3HAY - chains A and B of the 6 polymer chains in the assembly; structure by X-ray diffraction, 4.99 A resolution (low resolution: residue-level contacts below are approximate; hydrogen-bond / salt-bridge calls are withheld).

== Chain A ==
Protein: Probable tRNA pseudouridine synthase B
Source organism: Pyrococcus furiosus
Notes: EC 5.4.99.-
UniProtKB: Q7LWY0 (TRUB_PYRFU); residues 4-343 here correspond to UniProt positions 1-340 (UniProt number = residue number - 3)
Chain sequence (346 residues; row label = number of the first residue in the row):
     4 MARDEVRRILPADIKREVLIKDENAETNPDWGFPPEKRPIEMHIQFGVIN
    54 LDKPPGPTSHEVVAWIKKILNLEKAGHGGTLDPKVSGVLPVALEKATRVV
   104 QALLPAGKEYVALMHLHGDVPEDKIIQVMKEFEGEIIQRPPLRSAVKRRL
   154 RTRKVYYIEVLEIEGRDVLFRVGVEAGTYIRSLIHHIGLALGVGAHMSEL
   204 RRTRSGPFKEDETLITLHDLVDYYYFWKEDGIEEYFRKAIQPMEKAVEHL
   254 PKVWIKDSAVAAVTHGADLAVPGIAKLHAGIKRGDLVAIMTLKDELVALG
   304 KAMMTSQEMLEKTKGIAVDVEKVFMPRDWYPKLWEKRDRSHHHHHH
Unresolved in the structure: 4-10, 338-349
Sequence notes: expression tag (344-349)
Curated features (UniProtKB/Swiss-Prot):
  - active site: Asp85 (Nucleophile)
From the paper describing this entry:
  - mutagenesis - R142Q, R152Q: unchanged catalytic activity with the 14-nt RNA strand
  - mutagenesis - R154Q: abolished catalytic activity with the 14-nt RNA strand
  - mutagenesis - Q141N, L145G, R151Q, L153G, R156Q: decreased catalytic activity with the 14-nt RNA strand

== Chain B ==
Protein: Small nucleolar rnp gar1-like protein
Source organism: Pyrococcus furiosus
UniProtKB: Q8U029 (Q8U029_PYRFU); residues -6 to 97 here correspond to UniProt positions 1-104 (UniProt number = residue number + 7)
Chain sequence (104 residues; each row starts with the number of its first residue; numbers below 1 keep their minus sign (Met-6 is residue -6)):
    -6 MEKQGEKMKRLGKVLHYAKQGFLIVRTNWVPSLNDRVVDKRLQFVGIVKD
    44 VFGPVKMPYVAIKPKVSNPEIYVGEVLYVDERKRKESPKKNKEKRMKKKK
    94 RLNR
Unresolved in the structure: -6 to 0, 75-97
From the paper describing this entry:
  - mutagenesis - F15A, K56A: unchanged catalytic activity with the 14-nt RNA strand
  - mutagenesis - L26A, L26G, V44D: decreased catalytic activity with the 14-nt RNA strand

== Interface between chain A and chain B ==
Residue-residue contacts (23):
  Glu134(A) - Arg19(B)
  Glu134(A) - Pro47(B)
  Glu134(A) - Tyr52(B)
  Phe135(A) - Gly46(B)
  Glu138(A) - Gly46(B)
  Glu138(A) - Pro47(B)
  Glu138(A) - Val48(B)
  Ile139(A) - Gly46(B)
  Ile140(A) - Val44(B)
  Ile140(A) - Phe45(B)
  Ile140(A) - Gly46(B)
  Arg142(A) - Leu26(B)
  His188(A) - Gln13(B)
  His189(A) - Phe45(B)
  Leu192(A) - His9(B)
  Leu192(A) - Ala11(B)
  Leu192(A) - Gln13(B)
  Leu192(A) - Ile17(B)
  Leu192(A) - Phe45(B)
  Ala193(A) - Tyr52(B)
  Leu194(A) - His9(B)
  Gly195(A) - His9(B)
  Gly195(A) - Ala11(B)
Interface residues without a listed pair, chain A (13 interface residues in all): Val131
Interface residues without a listed pair, chain B (13 interface residues in all): Asp43

== In short ==
Chain A and chain B each contribute 13 residues to their interface. The paper reports that Q141N, L145G and
R151Q of chain A, among others, reduce catalytic activity with the 14-nt RNA strand; L26A, L26G and V44D of
chain B reduce catalytic activity with the 14-nt RNA strand; 13 substitutions were tested in all.
Here chain A is Probable tRNA pseudouridine synthase B and chain B is Small nucleolar rnp gar1-like protein,
both from Pyrococcus furiosus. Entry 3HAY (Crystal structure of a substrate-bound full H/ACA RNP from
Pyrococcus furiosus) was determined by X-ray diffraction (same publication as 3HAX).
